1AM9 - chains E and C of the 8 polymer chains in the assembly; structure by X-ray diffraction, 2.30 A resolution.

Chain E:
Molecule: 17-nt DNA strand
Sequence (17 nucleotides; row label = number of the first residue in the row):
     1 TTGCAGTGGGGTGATCT

Chain C:
Name: Protein (sterol regulatory element binding protein 1A)
From: Homo sapiens
Notes: fragment: dna binding domain; engineered mutation(s): C404S
UniProt: P36956 (SRBP1_HUMAN); residues 319-400 here = UniProt positions 319-400
Sequence (82 residues; row label = number of the first residue in the row):
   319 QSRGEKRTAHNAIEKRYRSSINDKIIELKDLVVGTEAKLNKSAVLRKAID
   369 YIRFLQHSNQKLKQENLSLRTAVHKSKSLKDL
UniProt features mapped onto this chain:
  - region: Leu373 to Ser394 (Leucine-zipper)
  - modified residue (Phosphoserine): Ser337, Ser338, Ser396
  - mutagenesis: Tyr335 (Y335R: Abolished transactivation activity)

Chain E / chain C interface:
Contacting residue pairs - 14 pairs, chain E then chain C:
  DT7(E) with Asn358(C), phosphate contact
  DG8(E) with Asn358(C), phosphate contact; Lys359(C), hydrogen bond to the phosphate
  DG9(E) with Asn340(C), phosphate contact; Lys359(C), salt bridge to the phosphate
  DG10(E) with Arg336(C), salt bridge to the phosphate
  DG11(E) with Asn329(C), sugar contact; Arg336(C), salt bridge to the phosphate
  DT12(E) with Arg325(C), salt bridge to the phosphate; His328(C), base contact; Asn329(C), hydrogen bond to the phosphate; Glu332(C), base contact
  DG13(E) with His328(C), hydrogen bond to the base
  DA14(E) with His328(C), base contact

In short:
The chain E/chain C interface involves 8 residues from each chain; the contacts include 3 hydrogen bonds and 4
salt bridges. Polar contacts include DG13(E)-His328(C), DG8(E)-Lys359(C) and DT12(E)-Asn329(C). From UniProt:
one mutagenesis site on chain C.
Here chain E is a 17-nt DNA strand and chain C is Protein (sterol regulatory element binding protein 1A) (Homo
sapiens). Entry 1AM9 (Human srebp-1A bound to ldl receptor promoter) was determined by X-ray diffraction.
